PDB entry 8B6J | electron microscopy, 2.80 A resolution | chains d and f of the 24 polymer chains in the assembly

# Chain d
Name: Cytochrome protein c1
Organism: Tetrahymena thermophila SB210
UniProtKB: Q24IM5 (Q24IM5_TETTS); residue numbers follow UniProt; this construct covers 1-319
Chain sequence (319 residues; each row starts with the number of its first residue):
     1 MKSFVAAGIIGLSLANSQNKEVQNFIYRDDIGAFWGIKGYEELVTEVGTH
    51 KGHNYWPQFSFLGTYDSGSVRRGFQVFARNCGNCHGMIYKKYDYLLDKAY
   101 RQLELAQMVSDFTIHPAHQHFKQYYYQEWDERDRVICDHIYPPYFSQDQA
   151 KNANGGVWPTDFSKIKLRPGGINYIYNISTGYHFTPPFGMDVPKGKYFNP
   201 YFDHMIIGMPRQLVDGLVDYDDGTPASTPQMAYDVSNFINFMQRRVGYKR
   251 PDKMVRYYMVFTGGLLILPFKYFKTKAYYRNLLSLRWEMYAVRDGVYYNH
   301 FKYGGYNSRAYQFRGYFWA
Unresolved in the structure: 1-24
Covalent attachments: heme c (HEC) linked to C81, C84
Bound ions: heme c Fe near H85 (its only coordinating residue here)
Ligand contacts:
  - heme c (HEC): N80, H85, N154, V157, W158, P159, T160, F162, R168, Y174, I175, I178, S179, K196, F202, I206, I207, G208, M209, Q212, L213, V235
  - 1,2-diacyl-sn-glycero-3-phosphocholine (PC1), molecule 1: Y27, W35, G36, I37
  - 1,2-diacyl-sn-glycero-3-phosphocholine (PC1), molecule 2: D252, R256, Y257, M259, V260, F261, G263, G264, I267
  - 1,2-diacyl-sn-glycero-3-phosphocholine (PC1), molecule 3: Y257, Y258, F261

# Chain f
Name: Ubiquinol-cytochrome C reductase hinge protein
Organism: Tetrahymena thermophila SB210
UniProtKB: Q23K66 (Q23K66_TETTS); residue numbers follow UniProt; this construct covers 1-86
Chain sequence (86 residues; numbered 1 to 86; the number before each row is that of its first residue):
     1 MSNVSDAQIQEWIKRGEDPKEFLLKECAPQCTAWKEKLGRCEAKLKSLVN
    51 ADPEMSCMYPLRDWVTCIEACVQPAITRNLFGSKYM
Unresolved in the structure: 1

# Chain d / chain f interface
Residue-residue contacts - 75 pairs, chain d then chain f:
  I31(d) - R62(f)  hydrogen bond (backbone-side chain)
  G32(d) - R62(f)
  E41(d) - Y59(f)
  E41(d) - R62(f)
  E42(d) - M58(f)
  L43(d) - R62(f)
  V44(d) - V65(f)  hydrophobic
  V44(d) - T66(f)
  V47(d) - E69(f)
  V47(d) - A70(f)
  K51(d) - T66(f)
  K51(d) - A70(f)
  G52(d) - A70(f)
  H53(d) - P74(f)
  N54(d) - Q73(f)
  N54(d) - P74(f)
  N54(d) - T77(f)
  Y55(d) - T77(f)
  Y55(d) - S83(f)
  Y55(d) - K84(f)
  P57(d) - G82(f)
  D66(d) - G82(f)
  S69(d) - G82(f)
  R72(d) - F81(f)
  Y176(d) - Q73(f)
  Y176(d) - I76(f)
  Y176(d) - T77(f)
  N177(d) - Q73(f)
  T180(d) - K20(f)
  G181(d) - K20(f)
  H183(d) - D18(f)  salt bridge
  H183(d) - K20(f)
  H183(d) - E21(f)
  F184(d) - L24(f)  hydrophobic
  F184(d) - W64(f)  hydrophobic
  F184(d) - V65(f)  hydrophobic
  F184(d) - E69(f)
  T185(d) - L61(f)
  P187(d) - E42(f)
  P187(d) - C57(f)
  P187(d) - L61(f)
  F188(d) - E42(f)
  F188(d) - L45(f)  hydrophobic
  F188(d) - K46(f)
  F188(d) - C57(f)  hydrogen bond (backbone-side chain)
  M190(d) - M58(f)  hydrophobic
  F198(d) - L61(f)  hydrophobic
  Y201(d) - E69(f)  hydrogen bond
  Y201(d) - Q73(f)
  H204(d) - M58(f)
  M205(d) - M58(f)  hydrophobic
  M205(d) - L61(f)  hydrophobic
  M205(d) - R62(f)
  R211(d) - D18(f)  salt bridge
  D215(d) - G16(f)
  D215(d) - E17(f)
  D215(d) - D18(f)  hydrogen bond (side chain-backbone)
  T224(d) - F81(f)
  P225(d) - I13(f)
  P225(d) - K14(f)
  P225(d) - R15(f)
  P225(d) - F81(f)
  A226(d) - G16(f)
  S227(d) - G16(f)
  S227(d) - E17(f)
  T228(d) - D18(f)
  P229(d) - D18(f)
  P229(d) - P19(f)
  P229(d) - I76(f)  hydrophobic
  P229(d) - L80(f)
  Q230(d) - L80(f)
  Q230(d) - F81(f)  hydrogen bond (side chain-backbone)
  Y233(d) - L80(f)  hydrophobic
  Y233(d) - F81(f)
  Y233(d) - S83(f)
Also at the interface, not in a pair above, chain d (44 interface residues in all): D30, E46, G189, P200
Also at the interface, not in a pair above, chain f (36 interface residues in all): W34, L38, I68, R78

# In short
44 residues of chain d face 36 of chain f across their interface, with 5 hydrogen bonds and 2 salt bridges.
Polar pairs include H183(d)-D18(f), R211(d)-D18(f) and I31(d)-R62(f). Ligands of chain d: 3 copies of
1,2-diacyl-sn-glycero-3-phosphocholine. Heme c is covalently linked to C81(d).
Chain d is Cytochrome protein c1 and chain f is Ubiquinol-cytochrome C reductase hinge protein, both from
Tetrahymena thermophila SB210; the structure, Cryo-EM structure of cytochrome bc1 complex (complex-III) from
respiratory supercomplex of Tetrahymena thermophila, was determined by electron microscopy, deposited together
with 8B6F and 8B6H.
